6O7N - chains B and D of the 4 polymer chains in the assembly; structure by X-ray diffraction, 1.75 A resolution.

[Chain B (and D)]
Protein: Nitrogenase molybdenum-iron protein beta chain
From: Azotobacter vinelandii
Notes: EC 1.18.6.1; chain D of this document is another copy of the same molecule, construct and numbering; everything in this record applies to it too
UniProt: P07329 (NIFK_AZOVI); residues 1-523 here = UniProt positions 1-523
Chain sequence (523 residues; numbered 1 to 523; the number before each row is that of its first residue):
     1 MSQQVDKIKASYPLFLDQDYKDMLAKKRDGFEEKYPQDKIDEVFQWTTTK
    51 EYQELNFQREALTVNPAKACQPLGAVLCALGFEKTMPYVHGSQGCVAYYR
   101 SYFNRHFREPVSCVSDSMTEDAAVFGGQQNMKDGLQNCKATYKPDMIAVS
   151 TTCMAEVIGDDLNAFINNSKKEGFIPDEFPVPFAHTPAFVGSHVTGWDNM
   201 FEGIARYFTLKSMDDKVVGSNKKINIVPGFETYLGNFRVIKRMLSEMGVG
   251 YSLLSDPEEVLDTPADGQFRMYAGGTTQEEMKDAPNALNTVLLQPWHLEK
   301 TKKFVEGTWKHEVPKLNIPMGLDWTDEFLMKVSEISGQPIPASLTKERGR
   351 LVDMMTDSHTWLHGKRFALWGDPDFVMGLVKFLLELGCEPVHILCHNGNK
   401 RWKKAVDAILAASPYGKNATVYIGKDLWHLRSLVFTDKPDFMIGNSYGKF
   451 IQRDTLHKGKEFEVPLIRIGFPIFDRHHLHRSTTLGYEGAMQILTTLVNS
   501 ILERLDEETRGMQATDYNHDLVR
Unresolved in the structure: 1
Differences from the reference sequence: engineered mutation Tyr-99 (Phe in P07329), Ala-188 (Ser in P07329)
Ion coordination: fe(8)-S(7) cluster Fe: Cys-70, Cys-95, Tyr-99, Cys-153 (shared with 3 residues of chain A); Fe ion site 1: Arg-108, Glu-109 (shared with Asp-353(D), Asp-357(D) of chain D); Fe ion site 2: Asp-353, Asp-357 (shared with Arg-108(D), Glu-109(D) of chain D)
Residues lining bound ligands: fe(8)-S(7) cluster (CLF): Cys-70, Pro-72, Ser-92, Gly-94, Cys-95, Tyr-98, Tyr-99, Thr-152, Cys-153, Ala-188
UniProt features mapped onto this chain:
  - binding site ([8Fe-7S] cluster): Cys-70, Cys-95, Cys-153
What the authors report for this chain:
  - mutagenesis - F99Y/S188A, S188A: unchanged growth in response to diazotrophic growth conditions
  - mutagenesis - F99Y/S188A, F99Y, S188A: decreased catalytic activity

[Chain B / chain D interface]
Contacting residue pairs - 134 pairs, chain B then chain D:
  Ser-11(B) with Tyr-517(D), hydrogen bond (backbone-side chain); Asn-518(D)
  Tyr-12(B) with Leu-505(D), hydrophobic; Glu-508(D), hydrogen bond; Thr-509(D); Tyr-517(D); Asn-518(D)
  Phe-15(B) with Tyr-517(D)
  Leu-16(B) with Ala-514(D)
  Lys-34(B) with Gln-513(D), hydrogen bond
  Gln-37(B) with Gln-513(D), hydrogen bond
  Arg-108(B) with Asp-357(D); Arg-523(D), hydrogen bond (side chain-backbone)
  Glu-109(B) with Asp-353(D)
  Arg-238(B) with Arg-350(D)
  Glu-259(B) with Lys-346(D), salt bridge; Arg-350(D), salt bridge
  Asp-262(B) with Arg-350(D), salt bridge
  Pro-264(B) with Lys-346(D); Gly-349(D); Arg-350(D)
  Ala-265(B) with Gly-349(D), hydrogen bond (backbone-backbone); Val-352(D); Asp-353(D)
  Lys-346(B) with Glu-259(D), salt bridge; Pro-264(D)
  Gly-349(B) with Pro-264(D); Ala-265(D), hydrogen bond (backbone-backbone)
  Arg-350(B) with Arg-238(D); Glu-259(D), salt bridge; Asp-262(D), salt bridge
  Val-352(B) with Ala-265(D)
  Asp-353(B) with Glu-109(D); Ala-265(D)
  Met-354(B) with His-478(D); Arg-481(D)
  Asp-357(B) with Arg-108(D); His-477(D); His-478(D)
  Ser-358(B) with His-477(D), hydrogen bond; His-478(D), hydrogen bond
  Trp-361(B) with His-477(D)
  Ser-446(B) with Leu-521(D)
  Tyr-447(B) with Leu-521(D), hydrophobic
  Lys-449(B) with Asp-506(D), salt bridge; His-519(D); Asp-520(D), hydrogen bond (side chain-backbone)
  Phe-450(B) with His-519(D); Leu-521(D), hydrophobic
  Gln-452(B) with Arg-510(D)
  Arg-453(B) with Arg-510(D); Met-512(D); Asp-516(D), salt bridge
  Asp-454(B) with Met-512(D)
  Leu-456(B) with Arg-510(D)
  His-457(B) with Met-512(D)
  Glu-463(B) with Arg-510(D), salt bridge
  Arg-468(B) with Asp-506(D), salt bridge
  Phe-474(B) with Leu-521(D); Val-522(D); Arg-523(D), hydrogen bond (backbone-backbone)
  Asp-475(B) with Leu-502(D); Asp-506(D); Leu-521(D), hydrogen bond (backbone-backbone); Arg-523(D)
  Arg-476(B) with Asn-499(D); Leu-502(D); Glu-503(D); Asp-506(D), salt bridge
  His-477(B) with Asp-357(D); Ser-358(D), hydrogen bond; Trp-361(D); Thr-495(D); Val-498(D); Asn-499(D), hydrogen bond (backbone-side chain); Leu-502(D); Arg-523(D), hydrogen bond (side chain-backbone)
  His-478(B) with Met-354(D); Asp-357(D); Ser-358(D), hydrogen bond; Leu-494(D); Thr-495(D)
  Leu-479(B) with Asn-499(D)
  Arg-481(B) with Met-354(D); Met-491(D)
  Leu-494(B) with His-478(D)
  Thr-495(B) with His-477(D); His-478(D)
  Val-498(B) with His-477(D)
  Asn-499(B) with Arg-476(D); His-477(D), hydrogen bond (side chain-backbone); Leu-479(D)
  Leu-502(B) with Asp-475(D); Arg-476(D); His-477(D)
  Glu-503(B) with Arg-476(D); Glu-503(D)
  Leu-505(B) with Tyr-12(D), hydrophobic
  Asp-506(B) with Lys-449(D), salt bridge; Arg-468(D), salt bridge; Asp-475(D); Arg-476(D), salt bridge
  Glu-508(B) with Tyr-12(D), hydrogen bond
  Thr-509(B) with Tyr-12(D)
  Arg-510(B) with Gln-452(D); Arg-453(D); Leu-456(D); Glu-463(D), salt bridge
  Met-512(B) with Asp-454(D); His-457(D)
  Gln-513(B) with Lys-34(D), hydrogen bond; Gln-37(D), hydrogen bond
  Ala-514(B) with Leu-16(D)
  Asp-516(B) with Arg-453(D), salt bridge
  Tyr-517(B) with Ser-11(D), hydrogen bond (side chain-backbone); Tyr-12(D); Phe-15(D)
  Asn-518(B) with Ser-11(D); Tyr-12(D)
  His-519(B) with Lys-449(D); Phe-450(D)
  Asp-520(B) with Lys-449(D), hydrogen bond (backbone-side chain)
  Leu-521(B) with Ser-446(D); Tyr-447(D), hydrophobic; Lys-449(D); Phe-450(D), hydrophobic; Phe-474(D); Asp-475(D), hydrogen bond (backbone-backbone)
  Val-522(B) with Arg-105(D); Phe-474(D)
  Arg-523(B) with Arg-108(D), hydrogen bond (backbone-side chain); Phe-474(D), hydrogen bond (backbone-backbone); Asp-475(D); His-477(D), hydrogen bond (backbone-side chain)
Other interface residues (no listed pair), chain B (71 interface residues in all): Pro-13, Ile-40, Phe-44, Arg-105, Glu-258, Thr-263, Met-491, Glu-507, Thr-515
Other interface residues (no listed pair), chain D (70 interface residues in all): Pro-13, Ile-40, Glu-258, Thr-263, Glu-507, Thr-515

[Overview]
71 residues of chain B face 70 of chain D across their interface, with 26 hydrogen bonds and 16 salt bridges.
Among the polar pairs are Glu-259(B)/Lys-346(D), Glu-259(B)/Arg-350(D) and Asp-262(B)/Arg-350(D). The paper
reports that F99Y/S188A, F99Y and S188A of chain B reduce catalytic activity; F99Y/S188A and S188A of chain B
leave growth in response to diazotrophic growth conditions unchanged.
Both chains are Nitrogenase molybdenum-iron protein beta chain (Azotobacter vinelandii). Entry 6O7N
(Nitrogenase MoFeP mutant F99Y/S188A from Azotobacter vinelandii in the indigo carmine oxidized state) was
determined by X-ray diffraction, deposited together with 6O7L, 6O7M, 6O7O, 6O7P, 6O7Q, 6O7R and 6O7S.
